Entry 3GTL (X-ray diffraction, 3.38 A resolution); this record covers chains B and R of the 13 polymer chains in the assembly.

Chain B:
Molecule: DNA-directed RNA polymerase II subunit RPB2
Organism: Saccharomyces cerevisiae
Notes: EC 2.7.7.6; fragment: DNA-directed RNA polymerase II 140 kDa polypeptide
UniProtKB: P08518 (RPB2_YEAST); numbering as in UniProt (aligned over 1-1224)
Chain sequence (1224 residues; row label = number of the first residue in the row):
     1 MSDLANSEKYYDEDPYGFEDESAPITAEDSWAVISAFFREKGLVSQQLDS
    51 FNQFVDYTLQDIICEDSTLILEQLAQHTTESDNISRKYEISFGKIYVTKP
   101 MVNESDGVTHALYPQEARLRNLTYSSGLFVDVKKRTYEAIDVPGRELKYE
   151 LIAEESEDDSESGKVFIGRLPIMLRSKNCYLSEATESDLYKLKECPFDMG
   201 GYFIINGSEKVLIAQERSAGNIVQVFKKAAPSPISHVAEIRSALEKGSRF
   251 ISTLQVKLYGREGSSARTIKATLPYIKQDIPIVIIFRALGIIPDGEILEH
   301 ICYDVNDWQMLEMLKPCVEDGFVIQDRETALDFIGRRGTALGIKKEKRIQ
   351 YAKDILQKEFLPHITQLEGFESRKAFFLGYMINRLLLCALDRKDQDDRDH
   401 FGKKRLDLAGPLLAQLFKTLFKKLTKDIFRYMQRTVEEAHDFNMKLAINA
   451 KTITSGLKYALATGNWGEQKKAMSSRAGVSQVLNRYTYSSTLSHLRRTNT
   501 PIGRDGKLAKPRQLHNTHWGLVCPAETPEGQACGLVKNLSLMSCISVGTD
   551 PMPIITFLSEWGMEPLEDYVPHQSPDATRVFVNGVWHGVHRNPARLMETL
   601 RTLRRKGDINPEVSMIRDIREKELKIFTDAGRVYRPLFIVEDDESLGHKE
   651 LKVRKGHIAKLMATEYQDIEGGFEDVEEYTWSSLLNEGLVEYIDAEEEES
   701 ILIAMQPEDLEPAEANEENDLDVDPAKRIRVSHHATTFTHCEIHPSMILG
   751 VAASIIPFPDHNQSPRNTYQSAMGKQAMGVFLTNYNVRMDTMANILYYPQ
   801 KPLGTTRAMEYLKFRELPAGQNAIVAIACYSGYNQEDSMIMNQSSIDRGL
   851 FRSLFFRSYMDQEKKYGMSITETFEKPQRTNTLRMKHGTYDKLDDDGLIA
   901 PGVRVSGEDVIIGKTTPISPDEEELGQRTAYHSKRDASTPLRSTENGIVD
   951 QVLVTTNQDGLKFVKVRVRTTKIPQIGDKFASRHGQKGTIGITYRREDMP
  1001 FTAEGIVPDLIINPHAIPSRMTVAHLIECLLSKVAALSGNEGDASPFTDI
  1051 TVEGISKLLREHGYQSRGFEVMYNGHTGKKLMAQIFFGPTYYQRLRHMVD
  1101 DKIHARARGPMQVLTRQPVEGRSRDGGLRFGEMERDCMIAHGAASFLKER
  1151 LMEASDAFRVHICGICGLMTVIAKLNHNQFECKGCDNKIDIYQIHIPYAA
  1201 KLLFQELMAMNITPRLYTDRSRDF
Disordered / not traced: 1-19, 71-89, 135-163, 336-344, 438-445, 503-508, 669-677, 716-721, 920-932
Ion coordination: Zn2+: Cys1163, Cys1166, Cys1182, Cys1185

Chain R:
Molecule: 13-nt RNA strand
Notes: fragment: RNA strand
Sequence (13 nucleotides; each row starts with the number of its first residue):
     1 AUCGAGAGGAUUC
Disordered / not traced: 13
Ion coordination: Mg2+: A10 (shared with 2 residues of chain A)

Chain B / chain R interface:
Residue-residue contacts (18; chain B residue first):
  Ala477(B) with A5(R), phosphate contact; G6(R), sugar contact
  Gln481(B) with G6(R), sugar contact; A7(R), phosphate contact
  Arg497(B) with G8(R), salt bridge to the phosphate
  Glu529(B) with U12(R), base contact
  Arg766(B) with U12(R), hydrogen bond to the sugar
  Tyr769(B) with U12(R), base contact
  Gln776(B) with G8(R), hydrogen bond to the phosphate; G9(R), hydrogen bond to the phosphate
  Lys979(B) with A10(R), salt bridge to the phosphate
  Lys987(B) with A10(R), salt bridge to the phosphate; U11(R), salt bridge to the phosphate
  His1097(B) with G8(R), hydrogen bond to the sugar; G9(R), sugar contact
  Gln1112(B) with U2(R), phosphate contact
  Arg1124(B) with A1(R), hydrogen bond to the phosphate; U2(R), salt bridge to the phosphate
Interface residues without a listed pair, chain B (18 interface residues in all): Gly478, Asn484, Gln531, Ala772, Arg1020, Arg1096

Summary:
The interface between chain B and chain R involves 18 residues on one side and 10 on the other; the contacts
include 5 hydrogen bonds and 5 salt bridges. Polar contacts include Arg766(B)-U12(R), His1097(B)-G8(R) and
Gln776(B)-G8(R). Cys1163(B), Cys1166(B), Cys1182(B) and Cys1185(B) form the Zn2+ site.
Chain B is DNA-directed RNA polymerase II subunit RPB2 (Saccharomyces cerevisiae) and chain R is a 13-nt RNA
strand; the structure, Backtracked RNA polymerase II complex with 13mer with G<>U mismatch, was determined by
X-ray diffraction together with 3GTG, 3GTJ, 3GTK, 3GTM, 3GTO, 3GTP and 3GTQ from the same study.
